8RT7 - chains J and P of the 46 polymer chains in the assembly; structure by electron microscopy, 2.93 A resolution.

# Chain J (and P)
Protein: TrwE protein
Organism: Escherichia coli
Notes: chain P of this document is another copy of the same molecule, construct and numbering; everything in this record applies to it too
UniProtKB: A8R758 (A8R758_SALDU); residues 1-395 here = UniProt positions 1-395
Sequence (395 residues; row label = number of the first residue in the row):
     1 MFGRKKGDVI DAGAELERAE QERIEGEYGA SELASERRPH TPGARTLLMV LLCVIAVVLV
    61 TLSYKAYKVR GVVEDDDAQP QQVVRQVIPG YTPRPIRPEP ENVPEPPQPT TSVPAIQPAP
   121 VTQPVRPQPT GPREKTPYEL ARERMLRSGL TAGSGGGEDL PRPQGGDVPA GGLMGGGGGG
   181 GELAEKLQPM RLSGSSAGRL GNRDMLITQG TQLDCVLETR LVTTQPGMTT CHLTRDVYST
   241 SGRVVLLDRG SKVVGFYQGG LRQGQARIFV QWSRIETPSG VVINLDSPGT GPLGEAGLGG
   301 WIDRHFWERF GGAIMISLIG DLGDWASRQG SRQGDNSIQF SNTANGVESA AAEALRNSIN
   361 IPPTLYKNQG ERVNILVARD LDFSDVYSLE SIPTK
Not modelled in the structure: 1-134, 154-176, 332-348
Disulfides: Cys-215/Cys-231

# Chain J / chain P interface
Contacting residue pairs (16):
  Leu-183(J) / Phe-269(P)  hydrophobic
  Lys-186(J) / Phe-269(P)
  Lys-186(J) / Gln-271(P)
  Leu-187(J) / Phe-269(P)  hydrophobic
  Leu-187(J) / Gln-271(P)
  Leu-187(J) / Asp-286(P)
  Leu-187(J) / Ser-287(P)
  Leu-187(J) / Pro-288(P)
  Gln-188(J) / Gln-271(P)
  Pro-189(J) / Gln-271(P)
  Pro-189(J) / Asp-286(P)
  Met-190(J) / Met-228(P)  hydrophobic
  Met-190(J) / Phe-256(P)  hydrophobic
  Arg-191(J) / Asn-284(P)
  Arg-191(J) / Asp-286(P)  salt bridge
  Leu-192(J) / Met-228(P)  hydrophobic
Other interface residues (no listed pair), chain P (10 interface residues in all): Ala-378, Arg-379

# Overview
The interface between chain J and chain P involves 8 residues on one side and 10 on the other, with 1 salt
bridge. Its one salt-bridged contact is Arg-191(J)/Asp-286(P).
Both chains are TrwE protein (Escherichia coli). Entry 8RT7 (Conformation-B of the full-length outer membrane
core complex (TrwH/VirB7, TrwF/VirB9, TrwE/VirB10CTD) from the fully-assembled R388 type ...) was determined
by electron microscopy together with 8RT4, 8RT5, 8RT6, 8RT8, 8RT9, 8RTA, 8RTB and 8RTD from the same study.
